7DDR - chain A; structure by X-ray diffraction, 1.50 A resolution.

== Chain A ==
Protein: Ancestral myoglobin aMbSp
Source organism: synthetic construct
Sequence (154 residues; each row starts with the number of its first residue; numbering starts at 0):
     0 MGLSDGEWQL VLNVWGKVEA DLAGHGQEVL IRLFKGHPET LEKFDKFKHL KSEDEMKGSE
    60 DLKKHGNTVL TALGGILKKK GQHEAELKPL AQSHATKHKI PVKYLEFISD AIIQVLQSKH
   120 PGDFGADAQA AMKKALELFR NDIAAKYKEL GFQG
Metal / ion sites: heme Fe: His93 (together with imidazole)
Small-molecule neighbours: heme (HEM): Leu32, Thr39, Lys42, Phe43, His64, Thr67, Val68, Ala71, Leu72, Pro88, Leu89, Ser92, His93, His97, Ile99, Tyr103, Leu104, Ile107, Phe138

== In short ==
Ligands of chain A: heme.
Chain A is Ancestral myoglobin aMbSp (synthetic construct); the structure, Ancestral myoglobin aMbSp of
Puijila Darwini relative (imidazol ligand), was determined by X-ray diffraction, deposited together with 7DDS,
7DDT and 7DDU.
